2IAM - chains B and C of the 5 polymer chains in the assembly; structure by X-ray diffraction, 2.80 A resolution.

# Chain B
Protein: HLA class II histocompatibility antigen, DRB1-1 beta chain
Organism: Homo sapiens
Notes: fragment: residues 1-190 (30-219)
UniProt: P04229 (2B11_HUMAN); residues 1-190 here correspond to UniProt positions 30-219 (UniProt number = residue number + 29)
Chain sequence (190 residues; each row starts with the number of its first residue):
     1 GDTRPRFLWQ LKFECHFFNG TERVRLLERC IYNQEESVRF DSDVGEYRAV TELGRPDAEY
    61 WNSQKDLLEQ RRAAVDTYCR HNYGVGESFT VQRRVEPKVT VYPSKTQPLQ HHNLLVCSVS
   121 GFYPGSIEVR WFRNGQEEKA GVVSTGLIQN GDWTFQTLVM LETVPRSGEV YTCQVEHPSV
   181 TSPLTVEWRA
Disordered / not traced: 105-112
Cystine bridges: C15-C79, C117-C173

# Chain C
Protein: CD4+ T cell receptor E8 alpha chain
Organism: Homo sapiens
Notes: engineered mutation(s): T156C
UniProt: P01848 (TCA_HUMAN); residues 108-202 here correspond to UniProt positions 1-95 (UniProt number = residue number - 107)
Chain sequence (202 residues; row label = number of the first residue in the row):
     1 IQVEQSPPDL ILQEGANSTL RCNFSDSVNN LQWFHQNPWG QLINLFYIPS GTKQNGRLSA
    61 TTVATERYSL LYISSSQTTD SGVYFCAALI QGAQKLVFGQ GTRLTINPNI QNPDPAVYQL
   121 RDSKSSDKSV CLFTDFDSQT NVSQSKDSDV YITDKCVLDM RSMDFKSNSA VAWSNKSDFA
   181 CANAFNNSII PEDTFFPSPE SS
Disordered / not traced: 199-202
Cystine bridges: C22-C86, C131-C181

# Interface between chain B and chain C
Contacting residue pairs - 14 pairs, chain B then chain C:
  D66(B) - Y47(C)
  E69(B) - Y47(C)
  E69(B) - P49(C)
  E69(B) - K53(C)  salt bridge
  Q70(B) - Y47(C)
  A73(B) - P49(C)  hydrophobic
  A73(B) - S50(C)
  D76(B) - S50(C)
  D76(B) - A64(C)
  D76(B) - T65(C)
  T77(B) - N29(C)
  T77(B) - Q91(C)  hydrogen bond (backbone-side chain)
  H81(B) - D26(C)  salt bridge
  H81(B) - Q91(C)
Also at the interface, not in a pair above, chain B (8 interface residues in all): R80

# Summary
Chain B and chain C form an interface of 8 and 9 residues respectively, with 1 hydrogen bond and 2 salt
bridges. Polar pairs include E69(B)-K53(C), H81(B)-D26(C) and T77(B)-Q91(C).
Chain B is HLA class II histocompatibility antigen, DRB1-1 beta chain and chain C is CD4+ T cell receptor E8
alpha chain, both from Homo sapiens; the structure, Structural basis for recognition of mutant self by a
tumor-specific, MHC class II-restricted TCR, was determined by X-ray diffraction together with 2IAL and 2IAN
from the same study.
